7SU3 - chains C and E of the 7 polymer chains in the assembly; structure by electron microscopy, 3.30 A resolution.

Chain C:
Protein: X-ray repair cross-complementing protein 5
Organism: Homo sapiens
Notes: EC 3.6.4.-
UniProt: P13010 (XRCC5_HUMAN); residue numbers follow UniProt; this construct covers 1-732
Chain sequence (732 residues; each row starts with the number of its first residue):
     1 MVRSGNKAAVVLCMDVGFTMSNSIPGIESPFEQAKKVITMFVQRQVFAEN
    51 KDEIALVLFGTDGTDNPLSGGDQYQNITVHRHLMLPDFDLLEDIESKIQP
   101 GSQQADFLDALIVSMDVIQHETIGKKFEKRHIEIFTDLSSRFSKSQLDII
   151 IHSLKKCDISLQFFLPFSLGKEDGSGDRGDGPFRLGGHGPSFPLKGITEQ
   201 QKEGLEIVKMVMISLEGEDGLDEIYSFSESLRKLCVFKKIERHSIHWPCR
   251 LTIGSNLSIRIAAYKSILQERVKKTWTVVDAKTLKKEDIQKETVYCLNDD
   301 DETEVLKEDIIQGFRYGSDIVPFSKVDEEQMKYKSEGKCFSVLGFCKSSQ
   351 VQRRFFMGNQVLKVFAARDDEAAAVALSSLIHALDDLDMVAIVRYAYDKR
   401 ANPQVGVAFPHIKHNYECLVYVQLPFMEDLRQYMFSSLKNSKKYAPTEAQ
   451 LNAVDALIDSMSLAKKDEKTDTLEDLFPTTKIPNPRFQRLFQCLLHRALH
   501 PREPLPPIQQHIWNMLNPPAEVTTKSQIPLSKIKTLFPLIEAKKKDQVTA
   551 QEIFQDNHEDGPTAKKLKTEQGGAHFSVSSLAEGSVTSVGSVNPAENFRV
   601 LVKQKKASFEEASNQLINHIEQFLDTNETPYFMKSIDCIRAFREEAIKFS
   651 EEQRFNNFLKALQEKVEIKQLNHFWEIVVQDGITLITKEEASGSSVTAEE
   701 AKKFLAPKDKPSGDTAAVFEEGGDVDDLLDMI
Disordered / not traced: 1-5, 171-180, 559-576, 582-594, 707-723
UniProt features mapped onto this chain:
  - region: Leu138 to Leu165 (Leucine-zipper)
  - motif: Glu720 to Leu728 (EEXXXDL motif)
  - modified residue: Lys144 (N6-acetyllysine), Ser255 (Phosphoserine), Ser258 (Phosphoserine), Lys265 (N6-acetyllysine), Ser318 (Phosphoserine), Lys332 (N6-acetyllysine), Thr535 (Phosphothreonine), Ser577 (Phosphoserine), Ser579 (Phosphoserine), Ser580 (Phosphoserine), Lys660 (N6-acetyllysine), Lys665 (N6-acetyllysine), Thr715 (Phosphothreonine)
  - cross-link (Glycyl lysine isopeptide (Lys-Gly)): Lys195 (interchain with G-Cter in SUMO2), Lys532 (interchain with G-Cter in SUMO2), Lys534 (interchain with G-Cter in SUMO2), Lys566 (interchain with G-Cter in SUMO2), Lys568 (interchain with G-Cter in SUMO2), Lys669 (interchain with G-Cter in SUMO2), Lys688 (interchain with G-Cter in SUMO2)
  - mutagenesis: Glu720 to Glu721 (Abolishes interaction with PRKDC and its recruitment to sites of DNA damage), Asp726 to Asp727 (Abolishes interaction with PRKDC and its recruitment to sites of DNA damage)
Residues lining bound ligands: inositol hexakisphosphate (IHP): His411, Lys413, Tyr416, Glu474, Lys481

Chain E:
Molecule: 16-nt DNA strand
Sequence (16 nucleotides; each row starts with the number of its first residue):
    25 AAGCAGTAGAGCATGC
Disordered / not traced: 36-40

Chain C / chain E interface:
Residue-residue contacts (5):
  His246(C) - DC28(E)  salt bridge to the phosphate
  Asp398(C) - DA25(E)  phosphate contact
  Asp398(C) - DA26(E)  sugar contact
  Lys399(C) - DA25(E)  sugar contact
  Lys399(C) - DA26(E)  phosphate contact
Interface residues without a listed pair, chain C (6 interface residues in all): Pro248, Lys338, Arg400
Interface residues without a listed pair, chain E (4 interface residues in all): DG27

Overview:
Chain C and chain E form an interface of 6 and 4 residues respectively, with 1 salt bridge. The salt-bridged
pair is His246(C)-DC28(E). Ligands of chain C: inositol hexakisphosphate. Curated annotation (UniProt) lists 4
mutagenesis sites on chain C.
Chain C is X-ray repair cross-complementing protein 5 (Homo sapiens) and chain E is a 16-nt DNA strand; the
structure, CryoEM structure of DNA-PK complex VII, was determined by electron microscopy together with 7SGL
and 7SUD from the same study.
